PDB entry 7UGN | electron microscopy, 3.40 A resolution | chains A and B of the 18 polymer chains in the assembly

[Chain A (and B)]
Name: Envelope glycoprotein gp120
Organism: Human immunodeficiency virus 1
Notes: chain B of this document is another copy of the same molecule, construct and numbering; everything in this record applies to it too
UniProtKB: Q2N0S5 (Q2N0S5_9HIV1); aligned to UniProt positions 31-481 over residues 32-506 (the alignment contains insertions or deletions, so no single offset holds)
Amino-acid sequence (451 residues; numbered 32 to 506 plus 2 insertion-coded residues; 26 numbers in that range are skipped by the numbering (no residue carries them; nothing is unmodelled there); the number before each row is that of its first residue):
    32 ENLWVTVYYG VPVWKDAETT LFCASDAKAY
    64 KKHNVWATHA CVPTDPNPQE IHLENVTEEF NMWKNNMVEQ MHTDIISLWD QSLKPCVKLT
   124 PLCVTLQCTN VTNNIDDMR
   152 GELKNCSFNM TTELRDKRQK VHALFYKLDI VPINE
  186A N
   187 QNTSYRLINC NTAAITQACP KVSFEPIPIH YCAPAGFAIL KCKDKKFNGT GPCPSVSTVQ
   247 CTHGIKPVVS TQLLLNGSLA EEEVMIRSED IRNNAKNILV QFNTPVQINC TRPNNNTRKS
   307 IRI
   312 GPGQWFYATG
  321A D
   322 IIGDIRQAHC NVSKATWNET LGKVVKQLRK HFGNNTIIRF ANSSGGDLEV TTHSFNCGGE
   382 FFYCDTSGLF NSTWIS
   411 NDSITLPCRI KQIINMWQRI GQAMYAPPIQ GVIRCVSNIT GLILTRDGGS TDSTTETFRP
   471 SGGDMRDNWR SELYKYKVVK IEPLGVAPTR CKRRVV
Disulfides: Cys54-Cys74, Cys119-Cys205, Cys126-Cys196, Cys131-Cys157, Cys218-Cys247, Cys228-Cys239, Cys296-Cys331, Cys378-Cys445, Cys385-Cys418
Glycans and other covalent adducts: N-acetylglucosamine (NAG) linked to Asn88, Asn133, Asn156, Asn160, Asn234, Asn262, Asn295, Asn301, Asn363, Asn392; glycan linked to Asn332
Differences from the reference sequence: conflict Lys64 (Glu63 in Q2N0S5), Arg169 (Lys160 in Q2N0S5), His173 (Tyr164 in Q2N0S5), Ala174 (Ser165 in Q2N0S5), Lys178 (Arg169 in Q2N0S5), Ile181 (Val172 in Q2N0S5), Pro183 (Gln174 in Q2N0S5), Thr189 (Lys188 in Q2N0S5), Ser190 (Glu189 in Q2N0S5), Ala199 (Ser198 in Q2N0S5), Asp276 (Asn275 in Q2N0S5), Arg278 (Thr277 in Q2N0S5), Trp316 (Ala313 in Q2N0S5), Asn332 (Thr330 in Q2N0S5), Asp386 (Asn384 in Q2N0S5), Asp462 (Asn459 in Q2N0S5), Ser471 (Gly468 in Q2N0S5), Cys501 (Ala498 in Q2N0S5)
From the paper describing this entry:
  - post-translational modification sites: Asn234, Asn363, Asn392

[Chain A / chain B interface]
Pairs across the interface (14):
  Glu164(A) - Cys126(B)
  Glu164(A) - Cys196(B)
  Leu165(A) - Cys126(B)
  Leu165(A) - Thr128(B)
  Leu165(A) - Ile184(B)  hydrophobic
  Arg166(A) - Pro124(B)  hydrogen bond (side chain-backbone)
  Arg166(A) - Val127(B)
  Arg166(A) - Thr162(B)
  Arg166(A) - Arg169(B)
  Asp167(A) - Thr128(B)
  Arg308(A) - Asn197(B)  hydrogen bond
  Pro313(A) - Cys196(B)
  Pro313(A) - Ala199(B)
  Gly314(A) - Thr198(B)
Also at the interface, not in a pair above, chain B (15 interface residues in all): Thr123, Leu125, Arg192, Ala200

[Summary]
7 residues of chain A and 15 residues of chain B are in contact; the contacts include 2 hydrogen bonds. Polar
pairs include Arg166(A)-Pro124(B) and Arg308(A)-Asn197(B). N-acetylglucosamine is covalently linked to
Asn88(A), Asn133(A), Asn156(A), Asn160(A), Asn234(A) and Asn262(A) and 4 more. The paper reports modification
sites Asn234(A), Asn363(A) and Asn392(A).
Chain A and chain B are both Envelope glycoprotein gp120 (Human immunodeficiency virus 1); the structure,
Cryo-EM structure of BG24 inferred germline Fabs with germline CDR3s and 10-1074 Fabs in complex with ..., was
determined by electron microscopy, deposited together with 7UGM, 7UGP, 7UGQ and 7UGO.
